Entry 8B4C (X-ray diffraction, 2.07 A resolution); this record covers chains D and M of the 3 polymer chains in the assembly.

Chain D:
Molecule: Cholera toxin transcriptional activator
From: Vibrio cholerae
UniProtKB: P15795 (TOXR_VIBCH); residues 7-114 here correspond to UniProt positions 19-126 (UniProt number = residue number + 12)
Chain sequence (109 residues; row label = number of the first residue in the row):
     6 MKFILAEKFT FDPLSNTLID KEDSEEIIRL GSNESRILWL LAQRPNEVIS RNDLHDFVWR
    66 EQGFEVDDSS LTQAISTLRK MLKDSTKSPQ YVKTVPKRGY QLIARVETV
Unresolved in the structure: 114
Construct notes: initiating methionine (6)

Chain M:
Molecule: 20-nt DNA strand
Sequence (20 nucleotides; each row starts with the number of its first residue):
    78 GTTATTTTAT GTTTTTTGAG

How chain D and chain M interact:
Residue-residue contacts (16; chain D residue first):
  Gly36(D) - DT82(M)  phosphate contact
  Ser37(D) - DT82(M)  hydrogen bond to the phosphate
  Asn38(D) - DT83(M)  hydrogen bond to the phosphate
  Trp64(D) - DT83(M)  hydrogen bond to the phosphate
  Val71(D) - DT83(M)  phosphate contact
  Val71(D) - DT84(M)  phosphate contact
  Asp72(D) - DT84(M)  hydrogen bond to the phosphate
  Ser74(D) - DT85(M)  base contact
  Ser75(D) - DT83(M)  sugar contact
  Ser75(D) - DT84(M)  phosphate contact
  Gln78(D) - DT84(M)  base contact
  Lys92(D) - DT91(M)  salt bridge to the phosphate
  Pro101(D) - DT91(M)  phosphate contact
  Pro101(D) - DT92(M)  phosphate contact
  Lys102(D) - DT92(M)  phosphate contact
  Lys102(D) - DT93(M)  salt bridge to the phosphate
Also at the interface, not in a pair above, chain D (14 interface residues in all): Phe69, Glu70

In short:
14 residues of chain D face 7 of chain M across their interface; the contacts include 4 hydrogen bonds and 2
salt bridges. Polar pairs include Ser37(D)-DT82(M), Asn38(D)-DT83(M) and Trp64(D)-DT83(M).
Here chain D is Cholera toxin transcriptional activator (Vibrio cholerae) and chain M is a 20-nt DNA strand.
Entry 8B4C (ToxR bacterial transcriptional regulator bound to 20 bp toxT promoter DNA) was determined by X-ray
diffraction, deposited together with 8B4B, 8B4D and 8B4E.
